Entry 7UKH (electron microscopy, 2.33 A resolution); this record covers chains A and I of the 8 polymer chains in the assembly.

Chain A:
Molecule: Potassium voltage-gated channel subfamily D member 2
Source organism: Homo sapiens
Reference sequence: Q9NZV8 (KCND2_HUMAN); numbering as in UniProt (aligned over 1-524)
Chain sequence (524 residues; each row starts with the number of its first residue):
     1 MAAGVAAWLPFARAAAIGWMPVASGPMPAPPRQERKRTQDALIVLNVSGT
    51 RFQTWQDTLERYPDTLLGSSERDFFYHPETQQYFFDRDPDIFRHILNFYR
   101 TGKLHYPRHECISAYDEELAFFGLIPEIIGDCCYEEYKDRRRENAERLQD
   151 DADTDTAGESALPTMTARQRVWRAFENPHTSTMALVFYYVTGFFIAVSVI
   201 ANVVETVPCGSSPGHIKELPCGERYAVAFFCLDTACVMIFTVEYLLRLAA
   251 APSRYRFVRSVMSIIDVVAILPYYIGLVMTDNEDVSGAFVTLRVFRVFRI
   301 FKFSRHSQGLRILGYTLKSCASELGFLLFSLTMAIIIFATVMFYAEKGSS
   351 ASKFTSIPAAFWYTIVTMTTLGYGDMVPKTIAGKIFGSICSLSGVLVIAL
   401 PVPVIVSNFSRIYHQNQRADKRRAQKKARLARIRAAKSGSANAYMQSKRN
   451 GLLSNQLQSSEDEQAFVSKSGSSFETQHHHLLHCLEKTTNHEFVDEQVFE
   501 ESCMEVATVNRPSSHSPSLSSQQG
Not modelled in the structure: 1-3, 154-424, 452-471, 498-524
Metal / ion sites: Zn2+ site 1: H105, C132, C133 (shared with 1 residue of chain B); Zn2+ site 2: C111 (shared with 3 residues of chain D)
Swiss-Prot annotation at these positions:
  - region: A2 to M20 (Interaction with KCNIP1, KCNIP2, and other family members), E71 to D90 (Interaction with KCNIP1), Q308 to A321 (S4-S5 linker), F474 to T489 (Required for dendritic targeting)
  - motif: T370 to D375 (Selectivity filter)
  - binding site (Zn(2+)): H105, C111, C132, C133
  - binding site (K(+)): T370, L371, G372, Y373
  - modified residue: T38 (Phosphothreonine), S438 (Phosphoserine)

Chain I:
Molecule: Isoform 2 of Kv channel-interacting protein 2
Source organism: Homo sapiens
Reference sequence: Q9NS61 (KCIP2_HUMAN), isoform Q9NS61-2; residue numbers follow UniProt; this construct covers 1-252
Chain sequence (252 residues; each row starts with the number of its first residue):
     1 MRGQGRKESLSDSRDLDGSYDQLTGHPPGPTKKALKQRFLKLLPCCGPQA
    51 LPSVSENSVDDEFELSTVCHRPEGLEQLQEQTKFTRKELQVLYRGFKNEC
   101 PSGIVNEENFKQIYSQFFPQGDSSTYATFLFNAFDTNHDGSVSFEDFVAG
   151 LSVILRGTVDDRLNWAFNLYDLNKDGCITKEEMLDIMKSIYDMMGKYTYP
   201 ALREEAPREHVESFFQKMDRNKDGVVTIEEFIESCQKDENIMRSMQLFDN
   251 VI
Not modelled in the structure: 1-71
Metal / ion sites: Ca2+ site 1: D135, N137, D139, S141, D146; Ca2+ site 2: D171, N173, D175, C177, E182; Ca2+ site 3: D219, N221, D223, V225, E230
Swiss-Prot annotation at these positions:
  - modified residue: S9 (Phosphoserine)
  - lipidation (S-palmitoyl cysteine): C45, C46

Interface between chain A and chain I:
Contacting residue pairs (57; chain A residue first):
  V5(A) - E99(I)
  V5(A) - Q116(I)
  V5(A) - F117(I)
  A7(A) - G95(I)
  W8(A) - G95(I)
  W8(A) - F96(I)  hydrophobic
  W8(A) - E99(I)
  W8(A) - C100(I)  hydrophobic
  W8(A) - I113(I)  hydrophobic
  W8(A) - F117(I)
  W8(A) - F147(I)  hydrophobic
  L9(A) - F117(I)
  P10(A) - I252(I)  hydrophobic
  F11(A) - F110(I)  hydrophobic
  F11(A) - Y114(I)  hydrophobic
  F11(A) - F134(I)  hydrophobic
  F11(A) - F147(I)  hydrophobic
  A12(A) - F117(I)  hydrophobic
  R13(A) - V251(I)
  R13(A) - I252(I)
  A14(A) - L151(I)  hydrophobic
  A14(A) - I154(I)
  A14(A) - L155(I)  hydrophobic
  A15(A) - Y114(I)
  A15(A) - Y126(I)  hydrogen bond (backbone-side chain)
  A15(A) - L130(I)  hydrophobic
  I17(A) - W165(I)  hydrophobic
  I17(A) - A166(I)
  I17(A) - M245(I)  hydrophobic
  I17(A) - D249(I)
  G18(A) - Y126(I)  hydrogen bond (backbone-side chain)
  G18(A) - L169(I)
  G18(A) - Y170(I)  hydrogen bond (backbone-side chain)
  W19(A) - Y114(I)
  W19(A) - F118(I)  hydrophobic
  W19(A) - Y126(I)
  W19(A) - M193(I)  hydrophobic
  M20(A) - S244(I)
  M20(A) - M245(I)  hydrophobic
  M20(A) - F248(I)  hydrophobic
  P21(A) - A166(I)  hydrophobic
  P21(A) - Y170(I)
  P21(A) - F231(I)  hydrophobic
  V22(A) - Y170(I)
  V22(A) - M183(I)  hydrophobic
  V22(A) - I190(I)  hydrophobic
  V22(A) - H210(I)  hydrogen bond (backbone-side chain)
  V22(A) - F214(I)  hydrophobic
  P26(A) - N240(I)
  M27(A) - S244(I)
  M27(A) - F248(I)  hydrophobic
  P28(A) - F248(I)
  P30(A) - L247(I)
  P30(A) - F248(I)
  W55(A) - R94(I)
  D57(A) - R94(I)  salt bridge
  R100(A) - N98(I)  hydrogen bond (backbone-side chain)
Other interface residues (no listed pair), chain A (28 interface residues in all): A23, S24, G25, A29, R61
Other interface residues (no listed pair), chain I (42 interface residues in all): V105, R162, M187, K217, I241
Interface features reported in the paper:
  - interface residues, chain A: A7(A)

Overview:
28 residues of chain A and 42 residues of chain I are in contact; the contacts include 5 hydrogen bonds and 1
salt bridge. Polar pairs include D57(A)-R94(I), A15(A)-Y126(I) and G18(A)-Y126(I). Curated annotation
(UniProt) lists 4 Zn2+-binding residues and 4 K+-binding residues on chain A. The paper reports the interface
residue A7(A).
Chain A is Potassium voltage-gated channel subfamily D member 2 and chain I is Isoform 2 of Kv
channel-interacting protein 2, both from Homo sapiens; the structure, Human Kv4.2-KChIP2-DPP6 channel complex
in an open state, intracellular region, was determined by electron microscopy.
